PDB entry 8OW6 | X-ray diffraction, 1.20 A resolution | chains A and B

Chain A:
Protein: Peridinin-chl a protein
From: Heterocapsa pygmaea
Reference sequence: Q9FEY4 (Q9FEY4_HETPY); residues 1-149 here correspond to UniProt positions 52-200 (UniProt number = residue number + 51)
Sequence (149 residues; each row starts with the number of its first residue):
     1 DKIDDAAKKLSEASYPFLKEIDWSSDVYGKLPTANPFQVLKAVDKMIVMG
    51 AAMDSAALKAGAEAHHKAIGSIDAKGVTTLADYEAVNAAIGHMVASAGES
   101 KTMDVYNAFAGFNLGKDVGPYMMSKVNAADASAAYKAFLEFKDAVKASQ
Sequence notes: conflict Ala108 (Val159 in Q9FEY4)
Modified / non-standard residues: Pro32 (4-hydroxyproline; HYP)
Ion coordination: K+: Glu12, Glu84 (together with phosphate ion)
Small-molecule neighbours:
  - chlorophyll a (CLA), molecule 1: Leu10, Phe17, Leu18, Ile21, Trp23, Gly61, Ala62, His65, Ile69, Tyr83, Ile90, Met93, Ala131, Ala134, Tyr135, Phe138
  - chlorophyll a (CLA), molecule 2: Leu40, Val43, Ile47
  - peridinin (PID), molecule 1: Leu10, Leu18, Trp23, His65, Ala68, Ile69, Ile72, Gly76, Val77, Thr78, Tyr83, Val86, Asn87, Ile90, Val94, Glu99, Thr102, Met103, Phe138, Phe141, Lys142, Val145, Lys146, Gln149
  - peridinin (PID), molecule 2: Phe17, Ile21, Trp23, Ser25, Asp26, Tyr28, Gly29, Gly119, Pro120, Met122, Met123, Val126, Ala131, Ser132, Tyr135
  - peridinin (PID), molecule 3: Val27, Tyr28, Lys30, Pro32, Thr33, Asp117, Val118, Tyr121, Met122
  - peridinin (PID), molecule 4: Tyr28, Gly29, Lys30, Leu31, Pro36, Val39, Leu40
  - peridinin (PID), molecule 5: Val43, Met46, Ile47
  - peridinin (PID), molecule 6: Met46, Ile47, Met49, Gly50, Ala51, Met53, Leu58, Met93, Thr102, Met103, Val105, Tyr106, Tyr135, Phe138, Leu139, Lys142
  - peridinin (PID), molecule 7: Leu58, Lys59, Ala62
  - W4O ([(2S)-3-[(2R,3R,4S,5R,6R)-6-[[(2S,3R,4S,5R,6R)-6-(hydroxymethyl)-3,4,5-tris(oxidanyl)oxan-2-yl]oxymethyl]-3,4,5-tris(oxidanyl)oxan-2-yl]oxy-2-[(6Z,9Z,12Z,15Z)-octadeca-6,9,12,15-tetraenoyl]oxy-propyl] (6Z,9Z,12Z,15Z)-octadeca-6,9,12,15-tetraenoate): Leu31, Val39, Val43, Met46, Val105, Tyr106, Phe109, Ala110, Leu114, Gly115, Val118, Gly119, Ser132, Tyr135, Leu139

Chain B:
Protein: Peridinin-chl a protein
From: Heterocapsa pygmaea
Sequence (149 residues; each row starts with the number of its first residue):
     1 DKIDDAAKKLSAASYPFLKEIDWSSDVYAKLPTAGPFDVLKAIDKMIVMG
    51 AAMDGAALKAGAEAHHKALGSIDAKGVTSLADYTAINAAIGHMVASAGES
   101 KTMDVYNAFDSFSLGKDVGPYMMSKVSANDASKAYKAFLEFKDAVKASQ
Modified / non-standard residues: Pro32 (4-hydroxyproline; HYP)
Ion coordination: K+: Ser124, Val126
Small-molecule neighbours:
  - chlorophyll a (CLA): Leu10, Phe17, Leu18, Ile21, Trp23, Leu58, Gly61, Ala62, His65, Leu69, Tyr83, Ile90, Met93, Ala131, Ala134, Tyr135, Phe138
  - peridinin (PID), molecule 1: Leu10, Leu18, Trp23, His65, Ala68, Leu69, Ile72, Gly76, Val77, Thr78, Tyr83, Ile86, Asn87, Ile90, Val94, Glu99, Thr102, Met103, Phe138, Phe141, Lys142, Val145, Lys146, Gln149
  - peridinin (PID), molecule 2: Phe17, Ile21, Trp23, Ser25, Asp26, Tyr28, Ala29, Gly119, Pro120, Met122, Met123, Val126, Ala131, Ser132, Tyr135
  - peridinin (PID), molecule 3: Val27, Tyr28, Lys30, Pro32, Thr33, Asp117, Val118, Tyr121, Met122
  - peridinin (PID), molecule 4: Tyr28, Ala29, Lys30, Leu31, Pro36, Val39, Leu40, Ile43
  - peridinin (PID), molecule 5: Ile43, Met46, Ile47
  - peridinin (PID), molecule 6: Met46, Ile47, Met49, Gly50, Ala51, Met53, Leu58, Met93, Thr102, Met103, Val105, Tyr106, Tyr135, Phe138, Leu139, Lys142
  - peridinin (PID), molecule 7: Leu58, Lys59, Ala62
  - W4O ([(2S)-3-[(2R,3R,4S,5R,6R)-6-[[(2S,3R,4S,5R,6R)-6-(hydroxymethyl)-3,4,5-tris(oxidanyl)oxan-2-yl]oxymethyl]-3,4,5-tris(oxidanyl)oxan-2-yl]oxy-2-[(6Z,9Z,12Z,15Z)-octadeca-6,9,12,15-tetraenoyl]oxy-propyl] (6Z,9Z,12Z,15Z)-octadeca-6,9,12,15-tetraenoate): Leu31, Val39, Ile43, Met46, Val105, Tyr106, Phe109, Asp110, Leu114, Gly115, Val118, Gly119, Ser132, Tyr135, Lys136, Leu139

How chain A and chain B interact:
Pairs across the interface - 30 pairs, chain A then chain B:
  Ser24(A) with Pro36(B)
  Asp26(A) with Lys30(B), salt bridge
  Gly29(A) with Ala29(B)
  Lys30(A) with Asp26(B); Ala29(B)
  Pro36(A) with Ser24(B)
  Phe37(A) with Ser24(B); Ala74(B); Lys75(B); Gly76(B)
  Leu40(A) with Leu69(B), hydrophobic
  Asp44(A) with His66(B), salt bridge; Leu69(B)
  Ile47(A) with Ala62(B); Leu69(B), hydrophobic
  Val48(A) with His66(B)
  Ala51(A) with Lys59(B), hydrogen bond (backbone-side chain); Ala62(B), hydrophobic; Glu63(B)
  Met53(A) with Lys59(B), hydrogen bond (backbone-side chain)
  Ser55(A) with Gly55(B)
  Lys59(A) with Ala51(B), hydrogen bond (side chain-backbone); Met53(B), hydrogen bond (side chain-backbone)
  Ala62(A) with Ile47(B); Ala51(B), hydrophobic
  His66(A) with Asp44(B), salt bridge; Val48(B)
  Ile69(A) with Asp44(B)
  Lys75(A) with Phe37(B)
  Gly76(A) with Phe37(B)
Other interface residues (no listed pair), chain A (25 interface residues in all): Trp23, Ala52, Leu58, His65, Ile72, Ala74
Other interface residues (no listed pair), chain B (25 interface residues in all): Leu40, Ala52, Leu58, His65, Ile72

In short:
The chain A/chain B interface involves 25 residues from each chain, with 4 hydrogen bonds and 3 salt bridges.
Polar contacts include Asp26(A)-Lys30(B), Asp44(A)-His66(B) and His66(A)-Asp44(B). One chlorophyll a molecule
and 6 peridinin molecules are bound between chain A and chain B.
Chain A is Peridinin-chl a protein and chain B is Peridinin-chl a protein, both from Heterocapsa pygmaea; the
structure, Peridinin-chlorophyll-protein of heterocapsa pygmaea, 100K, was determined by X-ray diffraction
(same publication as 8OV5).
